8TRG - chains E and I of the 11 polymer chains in the assembly; structure by electron microscopy, 2.93 A resolution.

[Chain E]
Name: Protein RecA
Source organism: Escherichia coli
UniProt: P0A7G6 (RECA_ECOLI); residues 0-352 here correspond to UniProt positions 1-353 (UniProt number = residue number + 1)
Amino-acid sequence (379 residues; numbered -26 to 352; the number before each row is that of its first residue; numbers below 1 keep their minus sign (Met-26 is residue -26)):
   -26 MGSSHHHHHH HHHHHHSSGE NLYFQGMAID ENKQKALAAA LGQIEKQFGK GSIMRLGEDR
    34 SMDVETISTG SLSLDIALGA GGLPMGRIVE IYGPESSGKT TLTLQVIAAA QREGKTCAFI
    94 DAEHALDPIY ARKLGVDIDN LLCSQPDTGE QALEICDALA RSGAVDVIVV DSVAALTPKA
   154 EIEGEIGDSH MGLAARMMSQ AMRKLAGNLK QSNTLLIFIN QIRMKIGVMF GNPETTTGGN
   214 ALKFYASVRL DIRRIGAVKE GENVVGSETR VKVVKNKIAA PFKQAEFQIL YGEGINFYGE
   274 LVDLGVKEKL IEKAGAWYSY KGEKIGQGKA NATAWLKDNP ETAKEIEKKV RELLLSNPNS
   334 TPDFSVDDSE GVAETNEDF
Not modelled in the structure: -26 to 2, 328-352
Construct notes: expression tag (-26 to -1)
UniProt features mapped onto this chain:
  - binding site (ATP): Gly66 to Thr73
Metal / ion sites: Mg2+: Thr73 (together with ATP-gamma-S)
Residues lining bound ligands:
  - ATP-gamma-S (AGS; phosphothiophosphoric acid-adenylate ester), molecule 1: Pro67, Glu68, Ser69, Ser70, Gly71, Lys72, Thr73, Thr74, Glu96, Asp100, Tyr103, Tyr264
  - ATP-gamma-S (AGS), molecule 2: Phe217, Lys248, Asn249, Lys250, Ile251, Ala252, Ala253, Pro254

[Chain I]
Name: LexA repressor
Source organism: Escherichia coli
UniProt: P0A7C2 (LEXA_ECOLI); residue numbers follow UniProt; this construct covers 1-202
Amino-acid sequence (205 residues; each row starts with the number of its first residue; numbers below 1 keep their minus sign (Gly-2 is residue -2)):
    -2 GSHMKALTAR QQEVFDLIRD HISQTGMPPT RAEIAQRLGF RSPNAAEEHL KALARKGVIE
    58 IVSGASRGIR LLQEEEEGLP LVGRVAAGEP LLAQQHIEGH YQVDPSLFKP NADFLLRVSG
   118 MSMKDIGIMD GDLLAVHKTQ DVRNGQVVVA RIDDEVTVAR LKKQGNKVEL LPENSEFKPI
   178 VVDLRQQSFT IEGLAVGVIR NGDWL
Not modelled in the structure: -2 to 7, 68-72, 200-202
Construct notes: expression tag (-2 to 0); engineered mutation Ala156 (Lys in P0A7C2)
UniProt features mapped onto this chain:
  - DNA-binding region: Arg28 to Lys48 (H-T-H motif)
  - active site: Ser119 (For autocatalytic cleavage activity)
  - site: Ala84, Gly85 (Cleavage)
  - natural variant: Gly85 (G85D: In lexA3, resistant to cleavage. Increased sensitivity to hydroxyurea)

[Interface between chain E and chain I]
Residue-residue contacts - 13 pairs, chain E then chain I:
  Val201(E) - Gln92(I)
  Met202(E) - Gln92(I)
  Met202(E) - Phe111(I)  hydrophobic
  Met202(E) - Lys135(I)  hydrogen bond (backbone-side chain)
  Phe203(E) - Val79(I)  hydrophobic
  Phe203(E) - Arg81(I)
  Phe203(E) - Gln92(I)  hydrogen bond (backbone-side chain)
  Phe203(E) - Leu113(I)  hydrophobic
  Phe203(E) - Glu189(I)
  Gly204(E) - Arg148(I)  hydrogen bond (backbone-side chain)
  Gly204(E) - Glu189(I)  hydrogen bond (backbone-side chain)
  Asn205(E) - Arg148(I)  hydrogen bond
  Pro206(E) - Arg148(I)
Also at the interface, not in a pair above, chain I (12 interface residues in all): Gly80, Ala90, Asp110, Val153

[Overview]
6 residues of chain E face 12 of chain I across their interface; the contacts include 5 hydrogen bonds. Polar
pairs include Met202(E)-Lys135(I), Phe203(E)-Gln92(I) and Gly204(E)-Arg148(I). Bound to chain E: ATP-gamma-S.
From UniProt: 8 ATP-binding residues on chain E; active-site residue Ser119(I) on chain I.
Chain E is Protein RecA and chain I is LexA repressor, both from Escherichia coli; the structure, Structure of
full-length LexA bound to a RecA filament, was determined by electron microscopy.
